Entry 8CGR (electron microscopy, 2.12 A resolution); this record covers chains A and H of the 14 polymer chains in the assembly.

# Chain A
Molecule: 16S rRNA
Source organism: Escherichia coli BW25113
Sequence (1540 nucleotides; row label = number of the first residue in the row):
     1 AAAUUGAAGA GUUUGAUCAU GGCUCAGAUU GAACGCUGGC GGCAGGCCUA ACACAUGCAA
    61 GUCGAACGGU AACAGGAAGA AGCUUGCUUC UUUGCUGACG AGUGGCGGAC GGGUGAGUAA
   121 UGUCUGGGAA ACUGCCUGAU GGAGGGGGAU AACUACUGGA AACGGUAGCU AAUACCGCAU
   181 AACGUCGCAA GACCAAAGAG GGGGACCUUC GGGCCUCUUG CCAUCGGAUG UGCCCAGAUG
   241 GGAUUAGCUA GUAGGUGGGG UAACGGCUCA CCUAGGCGAC GAUCCCUAGC UGGUCUGAGA
   301 GGAUGACCAG CCACACUGGA ACUGAGACAC GGUCCAGACU CCUACGGGAG GCAGCAGUGG
   361 GGAAUAUUGC ACAAUGGGCG CAAGCCUGAU GCAGCCAUGC CGCGUGUAUG AAGAAGCCCU
   421 UCGGGUUGUA AAGUACUUUC AGCGGGGAGG AAGGGAGUAA AGUUAAUACC UUUGCUCAUU
   481 GACGUUACCC GCAGAAGAAG CACCGGCUAA CUCCGUGCCA GCAGCCXCGG UAAUACGGAG
   541 GGUGCAAGCG UUAAUCGGAA UUACUGGGCG UAAAGCGCAC GCAGGCGGUU UGUUAAGUCA
   601 GAUGUGAAAU CCCCGGGCUC AACCUGGGAA CUGCAUCUGA UACUGGCAAG CUUGAGUCUC
   661 GUAGAGGGGG GUAGAAUUCC AGGUGUAGCG GUGAAAUGCG UAGAGAUCUG GAGGAAUACC
   721 GGUGGCGAAG GCGGCCCCCU GGACGAAGAC UGACGCUCAG GUGCGAAAGC GUGGGGAGCA
   781 AACAGGAUUA GAUACCCUGG UAGUCCACGC CGUAAACGAU GUCGACUUGG AGGUUGUGCC
   841 CUUGAGGCGU GGCUUCCGGA GCUAACGCGU UAAGUCGACC GCCUGGGGAG UACGGCCGCA
   901 AGGUUAAAAC UCAAAUGAAU UGACGGGGGC CCGCACAAGC GGUGGAGCAU GUGGUUUAAU
   961 UCGAUGXAAC GCGAAGAACC UUACCUGGUC UUGACAUCCA CGGAAGUUUU CAGAGAUGAG
  1021 AAUGUGCCUU CGGGAACCGU GAGACAGGUG CUGCAUGGCU GUCGUCAGCU CGUGUUGUGA
  1081 AAUGUUGGGU UAAGUCCCGC AACGAGCGCA ACCCUUAUCC UUUGUUGCCA GCGGUCCGGC
  1141 CGGGAACUCA AAGGAGACUG CCAGUGAUAA ACUGGAGGAA GGUGGGGAUG ACGUCAAGUC
  1201 AUCAUGGCCC UUACGACCAG GGCUACACAC GUGCUACAAU GGCGCAUACA AAGAGAAGCG
  1261 ACCUCGCGAG AGCAAGCGGA CCUCAUAAAG UGCGUCGUAG UCCGGAUUGG AGUCUGCAAC
  1321 UCGACUCCAU GAAGUCGGAA UCGCUAGUAA UCGUGGAUCA GAAUGCCACG GUGAAUACGU
  1381 UCCCGGGCCU UGUACACACC GCCCGUXACA CCAUGGGAGU GGGUUGCAAA AGAAGUAGGU
  1441 AGCUUAACCU UCGGGAGGGC GCUUACCACU UUGUGAUUCA UGACUGGGGU GAAGUCGUAA
  1501 CAAGGUAACC GUAGGGGAAC CUGCGGUUGG AUCACCUCCU
Not modelled in the structure: 205-213, 841-845, 930-1389, 1535-1540
Modified residues: PSU (pseudouridine-5'-monophosphate) at position 516, G7M (N7-methyl-guanosine-5'-monophosphate) at position 527, 2MG (2N-methylguanosine-5'-monophosphate) at position 966, 5MC (5-methylcytidine-5'-monophosphate) at position 967, 2MG (2N-methylguanosine-5'-monophosphate) at position 1207, 4OC (4n,o2'-methylcytidine-5'-monophosphate) at position 1402, 5MC (5-methylcytidine-5'-monophosphate) at position 1407, UR3 (3-methyluridine-5'-monophoshate) at position 1498, 2MG (2N-methylguanosine-5'-monophosphate) at position 1516, MA6 (6N-dimethyladenosine-5'-monophoshate) at position 1518, MA6 (6N-dimethyladenosine-5'-monophoshate) at position 1519
Metal / ion sites: K+ site 1: G11, U12, G21, G22; K+ site 2: U12, C526, G7M_527, A914; Mg2+ site 1 near G21 (its only coordinating residue here); Mg2+ site 2: A59, U387; K+ site 3: G61, U62, G104, G105; Mg2+ site 3 near G100 (its only coordinating residue here); K+ site 4: G107, G324, G326; Mg2+ site 4: A109, G331; K+ site 5: A109, C110, G111; Mg2+ site 5 near G111 (its only coordinating residue here); K+ site 6: G115, A116, G117, G289; Mg2+ site 6: A116, G117, G289; 21 more K+ sites not listed; 32 more Mg2+ sites not listed
Ligand contacts:
  - apramycin (AM2), molecule 1: G818, A819, U820, U854, U855, C856, C857, C868, G869, U871
  - apramycin (AM2), molecule 2: G1405, 5MC_1407, A1408, C1409, G1491, A1492, A1493, G1494, U1495, C1496
  - apramycin (AM2), molecule 3: G1423, U1424, U1425, G1426, C1427, A1428, A1429, A1430, A1431, A1468, C1469, U1470, U1471, U1472, G1473, U1474

# Chain H
Name: Small ribosomal subunit protein uS8
Source organism: Escherichia coli BW25113
Reference sequence: P0A7W7 (RS8_ECOLI); residues 1-130 here = UniProt positions 1-130
Amino-acid sequence (130 residues; row label = number of the first residue in the row):
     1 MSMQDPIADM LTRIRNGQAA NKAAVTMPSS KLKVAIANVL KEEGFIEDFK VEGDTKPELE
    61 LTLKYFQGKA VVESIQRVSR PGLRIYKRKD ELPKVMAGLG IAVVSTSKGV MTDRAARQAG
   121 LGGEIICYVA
Not modelled in the structure: 1

# How chain A and chain H interact
Residue-residue contacts (71):
  C586(A) - Gln4(H)  hydrogen bond to the sugar
  C586(A) - Pro81(H)  phosphate contact
  G587(A) - Gln4(H)  sugar contact
  G587(A) - Pro81(H)  phosphate contact
  G587(A) - Arg84(H)  salt bridge to the phosphate
  G588(A) - Met3(H)  sugar contact
  G588(A) - Pro6(H)  phosphate contact
  U589(A) - Pro6(H)  phosphate contact
  U589(A) - Ser30(H)  phosphate contact
  U590(A) - Ser30(H)  phosphate contact
  U590(A) - Lys31(H)  hydrogen bond to the phosphate
  U591(A) - Lys31(H)  phosphate contact
  G597(A) - Tyr86(H)  hydrogen bond to the base
  U598(A) - Tyr86(H)  sugar contact
  C599(A) - Lys87(H)  sugar contact
  C599(A) - Arg88(H)  phosphate contact
  C599(A) - Leu121(H)  sugar contact
  C599(A) - Gly122(H)  hydrogen bond to the sugar
  C599(A) - Gly123(H)  sugar contact
  A600(A) - Arg88(H)  phosphate contact
  A600(A) - Lys89(H)  hydrogen bond to the phosphate
  A600(A) - Gly120(H)  sugar contact
  G601(A) - Lys89(H)  salt bridge to the phosphate
  U632(A) - Arg88(H)  sugar contact
  G633(A) - Arg88(H)  salt bridge to the phosphate
  A640(A) - Ser107(H)  hydrogen bond to the sugar
  A640(A) - Lys108(H)  hydrogen bond to the phosphate
  U641(A) - Ser107(H)  sugar contact
  A642(A) - Ser105(H)  hydrogen bond to the base
  A642(A) - Thr106(H)  sugar contact
  A642(A) - Ser107(H)  base contact
  A642(A) - Gly109(H)  sugar contact
  A642(A) - Val110(H)  sugar contact
  C643(A) - Leu32(H)  sugar contact
  C643(A) - Ser105(H)  hydrogen bond to the sugar
  C643(A) - Glu124(H)  hydrogen bond to the sugar
  U644(A) - Arg84(H)  sugar contact
  U653(A) - Thr55(H)  base contact
  U653(A) - Lys56(H)  salt bridge to the phosphate
  G755(A) - Ser2(H)  base contact
  G755(A) - Gln4(H)  base contact
  C756(A) - Ser2(H)  hydrogen bond to the sugar
  C756(A) - Gln4(H)  base contact
  C823(A) - Ser2(H)  hydrogen bond to the sugar
  G824(A) - Ser2(H)  hydrogen bond to the sugar
  G824(A) - Met3(H)  sugar contact
  A825(A) - Met3(H)  sugar contact
  A825(A) - Asp9(H)  hydrogen bond to the sugar
  A825(A) - Arg13(H)  hydrogen bond to the sugar
  C826(A) - Arg13(H)  sugar contact
  C826(A) - Asn16(H)  hydrogen bond to the base
  U827(A) - Asn16(H)  sugar contact
  U827(A) - Ala20(H)  phosphate contact
  U827(A) - Lys22(H)  salt bridge to the phosphate
  U828(A) - Lys22(H)  phosphate contact
  G874(A) - Asn16(H)  base contact
  U875(A) - Thr12(H)  base contact
  U875(A) - Arg15(H)  hydrogen bond to the sugar
  U875(A) - Asn16(H)  hydrogen bond to the sugar
  C876(A) - Ala8(H)  sugar contact
  C876(A) - Thr12(H)  hydrogen bond to the sugar
  C876(A) - Arg15(H)  salt bridge to the phosphate
  G877(A) - Ser2(H)  hydrogen bond to the base
  G877(A) - Asp5(H)  sugar contact
  G877(A) - Ala8(H)  sugar contact
  G877(A) - Pro81(H)  phosphate contact
  A878(A) - Gln4(H)  hydrogen bond to the sugar
  A878(A) - Arg80(H)  salt bridge to the phosphate
  A878(A) - Pro81(H)  phosphate contact
  A878(A) - Gly82(H)  hydrogen bond to the phosphate
  C879(A) - Gly82(H)  phosphate contact
Interface residues without a listed pair, chain A (35 interface residues in all): G585, U652
Interface residues without a listed pair, chain H (41 interface residues in all): Ser29, Lys33, Arg77, Leu83

# Overview
The interface between chain A and chain H involves 35 residues on one side and 41 on the other; the contacts
include 22 hydrogen bonds and 7 salt bridges. Among the polar pairs are G597(A)-Tyr86(H), A642(A)-Ser105(H)
and C826(A)-Asn16(H).
Here chain A is 16S rRNA and chain H is Small ribosomal subunit protein uS8, both from Escherichia coli
BW25113. Entry 8CGR (Apramycin bound to the 30S body) was determined by electron microscopy, deposited
together with 8CA7, 8CAI, 8CEP, 8CF1, 8CF8, 8CGI, 8CGJ and 8CGU.
